PDB entry 6Q71 | X-ray diffraction, 1.92 A resolution | chains A and B

Chain A (and B):
Protein: Alanine racemase 2
From: Bacillus subtilis
Notes: chain B of this document is another copy of the same molecule, construct and numbering; everything in this record applies to it too
Reference sequence: A0A386RMP5 (A0A386RMP5_BACIU); residues 1-394 here = UniProt positions 1-394
Chain sequence (394 residues; each row starts with the number of its first residue):
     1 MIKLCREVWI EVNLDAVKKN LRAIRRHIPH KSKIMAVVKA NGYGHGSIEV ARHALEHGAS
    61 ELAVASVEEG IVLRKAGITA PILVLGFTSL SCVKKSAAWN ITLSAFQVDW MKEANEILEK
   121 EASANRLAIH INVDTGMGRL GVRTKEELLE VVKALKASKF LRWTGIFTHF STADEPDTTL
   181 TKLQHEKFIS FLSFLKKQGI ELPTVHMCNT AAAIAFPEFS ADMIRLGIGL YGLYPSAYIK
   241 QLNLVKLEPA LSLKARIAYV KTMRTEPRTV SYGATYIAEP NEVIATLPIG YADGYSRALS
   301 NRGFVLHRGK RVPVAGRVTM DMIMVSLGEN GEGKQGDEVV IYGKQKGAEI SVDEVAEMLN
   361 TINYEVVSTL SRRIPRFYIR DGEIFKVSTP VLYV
Unresolved in the structure: 387-394
Covalently attached groups: pyridoxal phosphate (PLP) linked to Lys39
Small-molecule neighbours: pyridoxal phosphate (PLP): Val37, Tyr43, Leu85, Arg139, His169, Asn209, Thr210, Arg225, Leu226, Gly227, Ile228, Tyr364

Chain A / chain B interface:
Pairs across the interface - 147 pairs, chain A then chain B:
  Leu4(A) - Ser89(B)
  Leu4(A) - Cys92(B)
  Cys5(A) - Val67(B)  hydrophobic
  Cys5(A) - Glu68(B)
  Cys5(A) - Phe87(B)
  Cys5(A) - Thr88(B)
  Cys5(A) - Ser89(B)  hydrogen bond (backbone-backbone)
  Cys5(A) - Cys92(B)  disulfide
  Arg6(A) - Ser66(B)
  Arg6(A) - Glu68(B)
  Glu7(A) - Phe87(B)
  Glu7(A) - Ser89(B)
  Lys39(A) - Met320(B)
  Lys39(A) - Asp321(B)
  Ala40(A) - Ala292(B)  hydrophobic
  Ala40(A) - Met320(B)  hydrophobic
  Ala40(A) - Arg373(B)
  Tyr43(A) - Met320(B)  hydrophobic
  Ala65(A) - Asp321(B)
  Ala65(A) - Arg373(B)
  Ser66(A) - Arg6(B)
  Val67(A) - Cys5(B)  hydrophobic
  Glu68(A) - Cys5(B)  hydrogen bond (side chain-backbone)
  Glu68(A) - Arg6(B)  hydrogen bond (side chain-backbone)
  Glu69(A) - Arg373(B)  salt bridge
  Phe87(A) - Cys5(B)
  Phe87(A) - Glu7(B)
  Phe87(A) - Ala258(B)  hydrophobic
  Phe87(A) - Gln335(B)
  Thr88(A) - Cys5(B)
  Ser89(A) - Leu4(B)
  Ser89(A) - Cys5(B)  hydrogen bond (backbone-backbone)
  Ser89(A) - Glu7(B)
  Ser91(A) - Leu4(B)
  Cys92(A) - Leu4(B)
  Cys92(A) - Cys5(B)  disulfide
  Phe106(A) - Tyr259(B)
  Gln107(A) - Tyr259(B)
  Gln107(A) - Gln335(B)  hydrogen bond
  Asp134(A) - Lys261(B)
  Thr135(A) - Pro267(B)
  Gly136(A) - Pro267(B)
  Gly136(A) - Thr269(B)  hydrogen bond (backbone-side chain)
  Met137(A) - Thr269(B)
  Met137(A) - Val270(B)
  Met137(A) - Ser271(B)  hydrogen bond (backbone-backbone)
  Met137(A) - Tyr272(B)  hydrophobic
  Met137(A) - Thr319(B)
  Gly138(A) - Lys261(B)  hydrogen bond (backbone-side chain)
  Gly138(A) - Thr269(B)
  Gly138(A) - Met324(B)
  Arg139(A) - Lys261(B)  hydrogen bond (backbone-side chain)
  Arg139(A) - Thr286(B)  hydrogen bond (backbone-side chain)
  Arg139(A) - Thr319(B)  hydrogen bond
  Arg139(A) - Met322(B)
  Arg139(A) - Met324(B)
  Leu140(A) - Tyr259(B)  hydrophobic
  Leu140(A) - Thr286(B)
  Leu140(A) - Met322(B)  hydrophobic
  Arg143(A) - Lys261(B)
  Arg143(A) - Met263(B)
  Arg143(A) - Thr265(B)  hydrogen bond (side chain-backbone)
  Arg143(A) - Pro267(B)  hydrogen bond (side chain-backbone)
  His169(A) - Tyr272(B)  hydrogen bond
  Phe170(A) - Tyr272(B)
  Ser171(A) - Ser271(B)
  Ser171(A) - Tyr272(B)
  Ser171(A) - Gly273(B)  hydrogen bond (backbone-backbone)
  Thr172(A) - Gly273(B)
  Thr172(A) - Ala274(B)
  Glu175(A) - Gly273(B)
  Leu180(A) - Ala274(B)  hydrophobic
  Lys187(A) - Glu266(B)  hydrogen bond (side chain-backbone)
  Lys187(A) - Pro267(B)
  Ala258(A) - Phe87(B)  hydrophobic
  Tyr259(A) - Phe106(B)  hydrophobic
  Tyr259(A) - Gln107(B)
  Tyr259(A) - Leu140(B)  hydrophobic
  Lys261(A) - Asp134(B)
  Lys261(A) - Gly138(B)  hydrogen bond (side chain-backbone)
  Lys261(A) - Arg139(B)  hydrogen bond (side chain-backbone)
  Lys261(A) - Arg143(B)
  Met263(A) - Arg143(B)
  Thr265(A) - Arg143(B)  hydrogen bond (backbone-side chain)
  Glu266(A) - Lys187(B)  hydrogen bond (backbone-side chain)
  Pro267(A) - Thr135(B)
  Pro267(A) - Gly136(B)
  Pro267(A) - Arg143(B)  hydrogen bond (backbone-side chain)
  Pro267(A) - Lys187(B)
  Thr269(A) - Gly136(B)  hydrogen bond (side chain-backbone)
  Thr269(A) - Met137(B)
  Thr269(A) - Gly138(B)
  Val270(A) - Met137(B)
  Ser271(A) - Met137(B)  hydrogen bond (backbone-backbone)
  Ser271(A) - Ser171(B)
  Tyr272(A) - Met137(B)  hydrophobic
  Tyr272(A) - His169(B)  hydrogen bond
  Tyr272(A) - Phe170(B)
  Tyr272(A) - Ser171(B)
  Gly273(A) - Ser171(B)  hydrogen bond (backbone-backbone)
  Gly273(A) - Thr172(B)
  Gly273(A) - Glu175(B)
  Ala274(A) - Thr172(B)
  Thr286(A) - Arg139(B)  hydrogen bond (side chain-backbone)
  Thr286(A) - Leu140(B)
  Tyr291(A) - Tyr364(B)
  Tyr291(A) - Glu365(B)
  Tyr291(A) - Ser368(B)
  Tyr291(A) - Thr369(B)
  Ala292(A) - Ala40(B)  hydrophobic
  Ala292(A) - Ser368(B)
  Ser296(A) - Glu365(B)
  Arg297(A) - Thr361(B)
  Arg297(A) - Ile362(B)
  Arg297(A) - Glu365(B)  hydrogen bond (backbone-side chain)
  Thr319(A) - Met137(B)
  Thr319(A) - Arg139(B)  hydrogen bond
  Met320(A) - Lys39(B)
  Met320(A) - Ala40(B)  hydrophobic
  Met320(A) - Tyr43(B)  hydrophobic
  Met320(A) - Tyr364(B)  hydrophobic
  Asp321(A) - Lys39(B)
  Asp321(A) - Ala65(B)
  Met322(A) - Gly86(B)
  Met322(A) - Arg139(B)
  Met322(A) - Leu140(B)  hydrophobic
  Met324(A) - Gly138(B)
  Met324(A) - Arg139(B)
  Gln335(A) - Phe87(B)
  Gln335(A) - Gln107(B)  hydrogen bond
  Thr361(A) - Arg297(B)
  Ile362(A) - Tyr291(B)
  Ile362(A) - Arg297(B)
  Tyr364(A) - Tyr291(B)
  Tyr364(A) - Met320(B)  hydrophobic
  Glu365(A) - Tyr291(B)
  Glu365(A) - Ser296(B)
  Glu365(A) - Arg297(B)  hydrogen bond (side chain-backbone)
  Ser368(A) - Tyr291(B)
  Ser368(A) - Ala292(B)
  Thr369(A) - Tyr291(B)
  Arg372(A) - Ser371(B)  hydrogen bond
  Arg372(A) - Arg373(B)
  Arg373(A) - Ala40(B)
  Arg373(A) - Ala65(B)
  Arg373(A) - Glu69(B)  salt bridge
  Arg373(A) - Arg372(B)
Also at the interface, not in a pair above, chain A (75 interface residues in all): Lys3, Gly86, Lys95, Gly141, Thr144, Arg268, Ile284, Asn360, Ser371
Also at the interface, not in a pair above, chain B (74 interface residues in all): Lys3, Ser91, Lys95, Gly141, Thr144, Arg268, Ile284, Asn360
Inter-chain disulfides: Cys5(A)-Cys92(B), Cys92(A)-Cys5(B)

Summary:
The interface between chain A and chain B involves 75 residues on one side and 74 on the other, with 2
disulfide bonds, 31 hydrogen bonds and 2 salt bridges. Among the polar pairs are Glu69(A)-Arg373(B),
Glu68(A)-Cys5(B) and Glu68(A)-Arg6(B).
Both chains are Alanine racemase 2 (Bacillus subtilis). Entry 6Q71 (Crystal structure of the alanine racemase
Bsu17640 from Bacillus subtilis in the presence of Bis-Tris propane) was determined by X-ray diffraction (same
publication as 6Q70, 6Q72 and 5IRP).
